Entry 7K36 (electron microscopy, 3.30 A resolution); this record covers chains B and I of the 9 polymer chains in the assembly.

[Chain B]
Protein: Striatin-3
From: Homo sapiens
UniProt: Q13033 (STRN3_HUMAN), isoform Q13033-2; residues 1-713 here = UniProt positions 1-713
Amino-acid sequence (713 residues; numbered 1 to 713; the number before each row is that of its first residue):
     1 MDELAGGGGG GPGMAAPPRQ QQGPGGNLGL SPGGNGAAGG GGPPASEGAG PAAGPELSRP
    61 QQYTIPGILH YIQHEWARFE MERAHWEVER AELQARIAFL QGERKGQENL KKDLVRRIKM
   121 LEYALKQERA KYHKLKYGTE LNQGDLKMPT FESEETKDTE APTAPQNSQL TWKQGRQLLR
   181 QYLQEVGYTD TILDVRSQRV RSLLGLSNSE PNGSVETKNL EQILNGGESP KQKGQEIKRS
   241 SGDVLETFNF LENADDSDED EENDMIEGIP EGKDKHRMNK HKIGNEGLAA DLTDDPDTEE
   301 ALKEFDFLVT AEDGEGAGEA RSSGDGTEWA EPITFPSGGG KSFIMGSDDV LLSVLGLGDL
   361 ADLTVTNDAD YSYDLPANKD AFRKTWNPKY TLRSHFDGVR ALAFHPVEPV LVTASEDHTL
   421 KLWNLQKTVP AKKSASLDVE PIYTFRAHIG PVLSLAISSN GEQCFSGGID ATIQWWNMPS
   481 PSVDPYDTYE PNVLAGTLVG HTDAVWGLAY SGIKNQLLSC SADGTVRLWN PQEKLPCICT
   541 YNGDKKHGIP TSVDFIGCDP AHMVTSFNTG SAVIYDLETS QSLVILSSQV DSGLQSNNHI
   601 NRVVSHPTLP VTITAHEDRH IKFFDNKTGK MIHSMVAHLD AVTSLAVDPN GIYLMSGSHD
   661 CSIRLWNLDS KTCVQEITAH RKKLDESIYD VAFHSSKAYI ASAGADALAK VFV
Disordered / not traced: 1-384, 426-437, 532-535, 544-548, 588-597
UniProt features mapped onto this chain:
  - region: Y71 to F79 (Caveolin-binding), Q166 to L183 (Calmodulin-binding)
  - modified residue: M1 (N-acetylmethionine), T150 (Phosphothreonine), S202 (Phosphoserine), S214 (Phosphoserine), S229 (Phosphoserine), S257 (Phosphoserine)
  - mutagenesis: R176 to E185 (Loss of STRIPAK complex formation), L179 to V186 (Loss of STRIPAK complex formation)

[Chain I]
Protein: Striatin-interacting protein 1
From: Homo sapiens
UniProt: Q5VSL9 (STRP1_HUMAN); residues 1-837 here = UniProt positions 1-837
Amino-acid sequence (837 residues; row label = number of the first residue in the row):
     1 MEPAVGGPGP LIVNNKQPQP PPPPPPAAAQ PPPGAPRAAA GLLPGGKARE FNRNQRKDSE
    61 GYSESPDLEF EYADTDKWAA ELSELYSYTE GPEFLMNRKC FEEDFRIHVT DKKWTELDTN
   121 QHRTHAMRLL DGLEVTAREK RLKVARAILY VAQGTFGECS SEAEVQSWMR YNIFLLLEVG
   181 TFNALVELLN MEIDNSAACS SAVRKPAISL ADSTDLRVLL NIMYLIVETV HQECEGDKAE
   241 WRTMRQTFRA ELGSPLYNNE PFAIMLFGMV TKFCSGHAPH FPMKKVLLLL WKTVLCTLGG
   301 FEELQSMKAE KRSILGLPPL PEDSIKVIRN MRAASPPASA SDLIEQQQKR GRREHKALIK
   361 QDNLDAFNER DPYKADDSRE EEEENDDDNS LEGETFPLER DEVMPPPLQH PQTDRLTCPK
   421 GLPWAPKVRE KDIEMFLESS RSKFIGYTLG SDTNTVVGLP RPIHESIKTL KQHKYTSIAE
   481 VQAQMEEEYL RSPLSGGEEE VEQVPAETLY QGLLPSLPQY MIALLKILLA AAPTSKAKTD
   541 SINILADVLP EEMPTTVLQS MKLGVDVNRH KEVIVKAISA VLLLLLKHFK LNHVYQFEYM
   601 AQHLVFANCI PLILKFFNQN IMSYITAKNS ISVLDYPHCV VHELPELTAE SLEAGDSNQF
   661 CWRNLFSCIN LLRILNKLTK WKHSRTMMLV VFKSAPILKR ALKVKQAMMQ LYVLKLLKVQ
   721 TKYLGRQWRK SNMKTMSAIY QKVRHRLNDD WAYGNDLDAR PWDFQAEECA LRANIERFNA
   781 RRYDRAHSNP DFLPVDNCLQ SVLGQRVDLP EDFQMNYDLW LEREVFSKPI SWEELLQ
Disordered / not traced: 1-68, 156-159, 196-207, 236-239, 335-420, 535-541, 551-555, 633-658, 757-761, 805-812, 825-837
Small-molecule neighbours: inositol hexakisphosphate (IHP): K308, S324, K427, Y475, S477, I478, K587, K590, R673, N676, K677, K680, W681, Y712, K715, R744, R746
UniProt features mapped onto this chain:
  - modified residue: M1 (N-acetylmethionine), S59 (Phosphoserine), S335 (Phosphoserine), S339 (Phosphoserine), S788 (Phosphoserine)
  - mutagenesis: D131 to E134 (Decreased formation of STRIPAK core complex), K427 (K427E: Decreased interaction with other STRIPAK core complex components. Decreased inhibition of Hippo signaling), R744 (R744E: Decreased interaction with other STRIPAK core complex components. Decreased inhibition of Hippo signaling)
Reported in the primary citation:
  - binding site for inositol hexakisphosphate: K427, R744
  - mutagenesis - D131K/E134K, K427E, R744E: decreased binding to MOB-like protein phocein
  - mutagenesis - K427E, R744E: decreased binding to Striatin-3 (chain B)
  - mutagenesis - K427E, R744E: decreased binding to Serine/threonine-protein phosphatase 2A 65 kDa regulatory subunit A alpha isoform
  - mutagenesis - K427E, R744E: decreased binding to Serine/threonine-protein phosphatase 2A catalytic subunit alpha isoform
  - mutagenesis - K427E, R744E: decreased signaling in response to Hippo pathway
  - mutagenesis - D131K/E134K: decreased binding to STRIPAK core complex
  - mutagenesis - D131K/E134K: decreased signaling in response to Hippo signaling

[Interface between chain B and chain I]
Residue-residue contacts (6):
  N650(B) - L803(I)
  I652(B) - L799(I)  hydrophobic
  S695(B) - L803(I)
  S696(B) - Q800(I)
  K697(B) - Q800(I)
  A698(B) - Q800(I)
Interface residues without a listed pair, chain I (4 interface residues in all): V802

[Overview]
Chain B and chain I form an interface of 6 and 4 residues respectively. Bound to chain I: inositol
hexakisphosphate. From the paper: a binding site for inositol hexakisphosphate at K427(I) and R744(I);
D131K/E134K, K427E and R744E of chain I reduce binding to MOB-like protein phocein.
Chain B is Striatin-3 and chain I is Striatin-interacting protein 1, both from Homo sapiens; the structure,
Cryo-EM structure of STRIPAK complex, was determined by electron microscopy.
